PDB entry 8WA2 | electron microscopy, 3.00 A resolution | chains B and F of the 9 polymer chains in the assembly

# Chain B (and F)
Molecule: Mst1
Source organism: Chlamydomonas reinhardtii
Notes: chain F of this document is another copy of the same molecule, construct and numbering; everything in this record applies to it too
Reference sequence: A8J9H7 (A8J9H7_CHLRE); residues 1-1987 here = UniProt positions 1-1987
Sequence (1987 residues; numbered 1 to 1987; the number before each row is that of its first residue):
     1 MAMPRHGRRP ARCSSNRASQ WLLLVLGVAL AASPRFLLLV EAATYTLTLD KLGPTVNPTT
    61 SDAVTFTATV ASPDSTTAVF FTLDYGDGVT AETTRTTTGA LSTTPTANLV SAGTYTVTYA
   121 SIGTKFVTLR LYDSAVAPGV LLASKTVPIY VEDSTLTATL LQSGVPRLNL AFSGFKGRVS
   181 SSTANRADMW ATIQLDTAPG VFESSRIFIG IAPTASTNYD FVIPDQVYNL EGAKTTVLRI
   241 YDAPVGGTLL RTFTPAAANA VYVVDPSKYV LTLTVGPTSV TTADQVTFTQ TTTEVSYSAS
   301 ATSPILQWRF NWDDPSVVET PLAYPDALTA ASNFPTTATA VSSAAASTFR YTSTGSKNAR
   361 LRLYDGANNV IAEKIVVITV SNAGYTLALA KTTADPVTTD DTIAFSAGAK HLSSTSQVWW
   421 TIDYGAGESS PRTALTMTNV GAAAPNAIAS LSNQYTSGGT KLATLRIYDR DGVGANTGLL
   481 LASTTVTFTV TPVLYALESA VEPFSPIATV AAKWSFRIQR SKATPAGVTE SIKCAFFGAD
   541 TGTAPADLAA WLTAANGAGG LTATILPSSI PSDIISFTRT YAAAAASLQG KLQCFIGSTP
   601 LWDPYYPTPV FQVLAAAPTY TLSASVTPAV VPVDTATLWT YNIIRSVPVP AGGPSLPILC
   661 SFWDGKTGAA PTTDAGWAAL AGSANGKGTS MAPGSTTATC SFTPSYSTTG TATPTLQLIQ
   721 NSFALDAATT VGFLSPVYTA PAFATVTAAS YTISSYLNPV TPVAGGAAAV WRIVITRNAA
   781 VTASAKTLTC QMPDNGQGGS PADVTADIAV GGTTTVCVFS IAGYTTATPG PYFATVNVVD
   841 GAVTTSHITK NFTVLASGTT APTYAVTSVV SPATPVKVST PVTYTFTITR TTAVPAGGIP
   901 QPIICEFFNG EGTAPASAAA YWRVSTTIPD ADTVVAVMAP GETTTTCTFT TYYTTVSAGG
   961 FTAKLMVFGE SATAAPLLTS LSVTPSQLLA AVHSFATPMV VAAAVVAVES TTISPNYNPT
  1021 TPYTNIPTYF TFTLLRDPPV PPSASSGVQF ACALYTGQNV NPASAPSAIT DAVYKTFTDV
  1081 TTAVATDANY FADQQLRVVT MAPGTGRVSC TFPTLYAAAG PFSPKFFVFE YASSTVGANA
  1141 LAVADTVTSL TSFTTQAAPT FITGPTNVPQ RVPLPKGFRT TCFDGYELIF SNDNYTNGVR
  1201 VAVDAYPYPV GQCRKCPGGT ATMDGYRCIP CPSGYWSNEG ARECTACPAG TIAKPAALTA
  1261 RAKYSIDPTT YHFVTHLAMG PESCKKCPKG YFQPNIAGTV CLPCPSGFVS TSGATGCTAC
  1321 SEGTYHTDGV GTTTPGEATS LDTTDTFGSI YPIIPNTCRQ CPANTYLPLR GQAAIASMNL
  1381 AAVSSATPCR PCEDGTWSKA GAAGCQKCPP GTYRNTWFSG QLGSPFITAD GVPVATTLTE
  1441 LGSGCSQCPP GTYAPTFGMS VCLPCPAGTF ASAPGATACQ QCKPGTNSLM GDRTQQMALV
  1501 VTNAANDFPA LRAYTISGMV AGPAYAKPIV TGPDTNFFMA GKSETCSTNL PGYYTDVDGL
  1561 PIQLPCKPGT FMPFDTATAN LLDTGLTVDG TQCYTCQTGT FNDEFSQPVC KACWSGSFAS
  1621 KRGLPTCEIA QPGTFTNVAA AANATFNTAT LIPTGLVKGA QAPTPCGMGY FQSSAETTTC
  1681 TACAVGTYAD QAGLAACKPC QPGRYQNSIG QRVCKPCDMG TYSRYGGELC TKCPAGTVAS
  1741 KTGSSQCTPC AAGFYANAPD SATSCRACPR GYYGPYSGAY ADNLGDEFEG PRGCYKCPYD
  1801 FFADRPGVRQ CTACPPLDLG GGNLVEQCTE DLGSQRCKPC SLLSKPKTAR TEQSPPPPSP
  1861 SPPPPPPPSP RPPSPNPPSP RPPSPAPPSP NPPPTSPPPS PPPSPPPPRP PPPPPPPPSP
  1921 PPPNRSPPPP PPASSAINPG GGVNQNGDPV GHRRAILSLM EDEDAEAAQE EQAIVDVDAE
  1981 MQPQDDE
Not modelled in the structure: 1-43, 1951-1987 (chain F: 1-492, 1936-1987)
Modified / non-standard residues: Pro-1855, Pro-1856, Pro-1857, Pro-1858, Pro-1860, Pro-1862, Pro-1863, Pro-1864, Pro-1865, Pro-1866, Pro-1867, Pro-1868, Pro-1870, Pro-1872, Pro-1873, Pro-1875, Pro-1877, Pro-1878, Pro-1880, Pro-1882, Pro-1883, Pro-1885, Pro-1887, Pro-1888, Pro-1890, Pro-1892, Pro-1893, Pro-1894, Pro-1897, Pro-1898, Pro-1899, Pro-1901, Pro-1902, Pro-1903, Pro-1905, Pro-1906, Pro-1907, Pro-1908, Pro-1910, Pro-1911, Pro-1912, Pro-1913, Pro-1914, Pro-1915, Pro-1916, Pro-1917, Pro-1918, Pro-1920, Pro-1921, Pro-1922, Pro-1923, Pro-1927, Pro-1928, Pro-1929, Pro-1930, Pro-1931, Pro-1932 (4-hydroxyproline; HYP)
Disulfide bonds: Cys-534/Cys-594, Cys-790/Cys-817, Cys-905/Cys-947, Cys-1052/Cys-1110, Cys-1182/Cys-1213, Cys-1216/Cys-1228, Cys-1231/Cys-1244, Cys-1247/Cys-1284, Cys-1287/Cys-1301, Cys-1320/Cys-1358, Cys-1392/Cys-1405, Cys-1408/Cys-1445, Cys-1448/Cys-1462, Cys-1465/Cys-1479, Cys-1482/Cys-1546, Cys-1566/Cys-1593, Cys-1596/Cys-1610, Cys-1613/Cys-1627, Cys-1666/Cys-1680, Cys-1683/Cys-1697, Cys-1700/Cys-1714, Cys-1733/Cys-1747, Cys-1750/Cys-1765, Cys-1768/Cys-1794, Cys-1797/Cys-1811, Cys-1814/Cys-1837, Cys-1828/Cys-1840
Glycans and other covalent adducts: glycan linked to Asn-851, Asn-1194, Asn-1643, Ser-1854, Ser-1859, Ser-1861, Ser-1869, Ser-1874, Ser-1884, Ser-1889, Ser-1896, Ser-1900, Ser-1904, Ser-1919, Ser-1926
Ion coordination: Ca2+: Ser-925, Asp-930, Asp-932
Small-molecule neighbours:
  - oligosaccharide (alpha-L-arabinofuranose, beta-L-arabinofuranose, beta-D-galactofuranose units): Pro-1857, Pro-1858, Pro-1860
  - beta-L-arabinofuranose (FUB), molecule 1: Leu-494, Tyr-495, Ala-496, Leu-497, Trp-602, Tyr-606
  - beta-L-arabinofuranose (FUB), molecule 2: Ala-893, Gly-941, Glu-942, Thr-943, Thr-944, Pro-1901, Pro-1902, Pro-1903
  - beta-L-arabinofuranose (FUB), molecule 3: Glu-942, Thr-944, Thr-946, Pro-1903, Pro-1905, Pro-1906, Pro-1907, Arg-1909
  - beta-L-arabinofuranose (FUB), molecule 4: Pro-1042, Gly-1104, Pro-1913, Pro-1914, Pro-1915, Pro-1916, Pro-1917
  - beta-L-arabinofuranose (FUB), molecule 5: Glu-1789, Tyr-1795, Lys-1796, Cys-1797, Pro-1798, Leu-1832, Glu-1852, Gln-1853, Pro-1855
  - beta-L-arabinofuranose (FUB), molecule 6: Arg-1792, Pro-1860, Pro-1862, Pro-1863
  - beta-L-arabinofuranose (FUB), molecule 7: Gln-1853, Pro-1855, Pro-1856, Pro-1857
  - beta-L-arabinofuranose (FUB), molecule 8: Pro-1860, Pro-1862, Pro-1863, Pro-1864
  - beta-L-arabinofuranose (FUB), molecule 9: Pro-1862, Pro-1863, Pro-1864, Pro-1865
  - beta-L-arabinofuranose (FUB), molecule 10: Pro-1864, Pro-1865, Pro-1866, Pro-1867
  - beta-L-arabinofuranose (FUB), molecule 11: Pro-1867, Pro-1868, Pro-1870
  - beta-L-arabinofuranose (FUB), molecule 12: Pro-1872, Pro-1873, Pro-1875
  - beta-L-arabinofuranose (FUB), molecule 13: Pro-1877, Pro-1878, Ser-1879, Pro-1880, Arg-1881
  - beta-L-arabinofuranose (FUB), molecule 14: Ser-1879, Pro-1880, Arg-1881, Pro-1882, Pro-1883
  - beta-L-arabinofuranose (FUB), molecule 15: Pro-1883, Pro-1885, Ala-1886
  - beta-L-arabinofuranose (FUB), molecule 16: Pro-1887, Pro-1888, Pro-1890, Asn-1891
  - beta-L-arabinofuranose (FUB), molecule 17: Pro-1890, Asn-1891, Pro-1892, Pro-1893
  - beta-L-arabinofuranose (FUB), molecule 18: Asn-1891, Pro-1892, Pro-1893, Pro-1894
  - beta-L-arabinofuranose (FUB), molecule 19: Asn-1891, Pro-1892, Pro-1893, Pro-1894, Thr-1895
  - beta-L-arabinofuranose (FUB), molecule 20: Pro-1894, Thr-1895, Pro-1897, Pro-1898
  - beta-L-arabinofuranose (FUB), molecule 21: Pro-1905, Pro-1906, Pro-1907, Pro-1908
  - beta-L-arabinofuranose (FUB), molecule 22: Pro-1907, Pro-1908, Arg-1909, Pro-1910, Pro-1911
  - beta-L-arabinofuranose (FUB), molecule 23: Pro-1908, Arg-1909, Pro-1910, Pro-1911, Pro-1912
  - beta-L-arabinofuranose (FUB), molecule 24: Arg-1909, Pro-1910, Pro-1911, Pro-1912
  - beta-L-arabinofuranose (FUB), molecule 25: Pro-1910, Pro-1911, Pro-1912, Pro-1913, Pro-1914
  - beta-L-arabinofuranose (FUB), molecule 26: Pro-1911, Pro-1912, Pro-1914, Pro-1915
  - beta-L-arabinofuranose (FUB), molecule 27: Pro-1912, Pro-1913, Pro-1914, Pro-1915

# How chain B and chain F interact
Pairs across the interface (26):
  Asp-1556(B) with Arg-1712(F); Val-1713(F)
  Val-1557(B) with Val-1713(F), hydrophobic
  Lys-1567(B) with Gln-1691(F)
  Thr-1591(B) with Arg-1712(F), hydrogen bond
  Gln-1592(B) with Met-1668(F); Arg-1712(F)
  Cys-1593(B) with Met-1668(F)
  Phe-1618(B) with Lys-1621(F)
  Ser-1620(B) with Ala-1662(F)
  Lys-1621(B) with Pro-1663(F)
  Arg-1622(B) with Pro-1663(F); Thr-1664(F); Pro-1665(F)
  Gln-1661(B) with Gln-1661(F)
  Ala-1662(B) with Ser-1620(F)
  Pro-1663(B) with Lys-1621(F); Arg-1622(F), hydrogen bond (backbone-side chain)
  Pro-1665(B) with Arg-1622(F)
  Met-1668(B) with Gln-1592(F); Cys-1593(F)
  Arg-1712(B) with Asp-1556(F); Thr-1591(F), hydrogen bond; Gln-1592(F)
  Val-1713(B) with Asp-1556(F); Val-1557(F), hydrophobic
Interface residues without a listed pair, chain B (22 interface residues in all): Thr-1595, Thr-1664, Gln-1691, Ala-1692, Cys-1714
Interface residues without a listed pair, chain F (22 interface residues in all): Lys-1567, Thr-1595, Phe-1618, Ala-1692, Cys-1714

# Summary
The chain B/chain F interface involves 22 residues from each chain, with 3 hydrogen bonds. Polar contacts
include Thr-1591(B)/Arg-1712(F) and Pro-1663(B)/Arg-1622(F). Bound to chain B: oligosaccharide and 27 copies
of beta-L-arabinofuranose.
Both chains are Mst1 (Chlamydomonas reinhardtii). Entry 8WA2 (cryo-EM structure of native mastigonemes
isolated from Chlamydomonas reinhardtii at 3.0 angstrom resolution) was determined by electron microscopy.
